PDB entry 6RD4 | electron microscopy, 2.90 A resolution | chains U and X of the 31 polymer chains in the assembly

== Chain U ==
Protein: ATP synthase subunit alpha
Organism: Polytomella sp. Pringsheim 198.80
UniProtKB: A0ZW40 (A0ZW40_9CHLO); residue numbers follow UniProt; this construct covers 1-562
Chain sequence (562 residues; each row starts with the number of its first residue):
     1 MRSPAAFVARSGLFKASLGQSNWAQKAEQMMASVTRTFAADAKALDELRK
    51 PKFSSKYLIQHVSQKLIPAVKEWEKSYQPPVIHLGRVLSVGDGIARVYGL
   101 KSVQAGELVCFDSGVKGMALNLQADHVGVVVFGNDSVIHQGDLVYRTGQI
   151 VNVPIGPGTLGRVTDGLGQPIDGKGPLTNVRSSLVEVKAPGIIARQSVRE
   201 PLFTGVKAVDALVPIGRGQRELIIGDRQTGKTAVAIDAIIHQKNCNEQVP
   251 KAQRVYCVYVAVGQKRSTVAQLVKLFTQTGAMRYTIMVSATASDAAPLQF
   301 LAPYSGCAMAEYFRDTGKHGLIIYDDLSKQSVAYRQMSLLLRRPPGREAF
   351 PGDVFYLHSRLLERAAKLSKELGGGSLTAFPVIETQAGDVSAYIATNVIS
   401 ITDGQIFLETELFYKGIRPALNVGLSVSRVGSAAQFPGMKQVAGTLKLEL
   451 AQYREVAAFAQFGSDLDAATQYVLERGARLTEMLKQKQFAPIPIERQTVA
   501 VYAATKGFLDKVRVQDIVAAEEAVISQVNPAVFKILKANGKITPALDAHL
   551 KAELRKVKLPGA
Disordered / not traced: 1-39
Construct notes: conflict Arg266 (Lys in A0ZW40)
Ion coordination: Mg2+: Thr232 (together with ATP)
Ligand contacts: ATP (adenosine-5'-triphosphate): Asp226, Arg227, Gln228, Thr229, Gly230, Lys231, Thr232, Ala233, Glu384, Phe413, Arg418, Pro419, Gln486, Lys487, Gln488
From the paper describing this entry:
  - binding site for the ligand ADP: Arg429

== Chain X ==
Protein: ATP synthase subunit beta
Organism: Polytomella sp. Pringsheim 198.80
Notes: EC 7.1.2.2
UniProtKB: A0ZW41 (A0ZW41_9CHLO); numbering as in UniProt (aligned over 1-574)
Chain sequence (574 residues; numbered 1 to 574; the number before each row is that of its first residue):
     1 MALRYAAGLAKNVVQRQGASLNIARAFAAEPAPAIDAGYVSQVIGPVVDV
    51 RFDGELPSILSSLEVEGHSVRLVLEVAQHMGDNTVRCIAMDSTDGLVRGQ
   101 KVVDTGSPIKVPVGRGTLGRIMNVIGEPVDEQGPIDAADIWSIHREAPEF
   151 TEQSTEQEILVTGIKVVDLLAPYQRGGKIGLFGGAGVGKTVLIMELINNV
   201 AKAHGGFSVFAGVGERTREGNDLYREMIESGVIKLGAERGNSKCTLVYGQ
   251 MNEPPGARARVALTGLTVAEYFRDIEGQDVLLFVDNIFRFTQANSEVSAL
   301 LGRIPSAVGYQPTLATDLGGLQERITTTTKGSITSVQAVYVPADDLTDPA
   351 PATTFAHLDATTVLSRSIAELGIYPAVDPLDSTSRMLNPNVIGAEHYNVA
   401 RGVQKVLQDYKNLQDIIAILGMDELSEEDKLTVARARKIQRFLSQPFQVA
   451 EVFTGTPGKYVDLADTISGFQGVLTGKYDDLPEMAFYMVGDIKEVKEKAD
   501 KMAKDIASRKEADNKKVSEELKDIPSLDKLVSEIKEVVIEEDDGLEEDFK
   551 AEALSSETVVLNEEGKSVPLPKKN
Disordered / not traced: 1-32
Construct notes: conflict Ala350 (Gly in A0ZW41), Leu387 (Arg in A0ZW41)
Ion coordination: Mg2+: Thr190, Glu215 (together with ADP)
Ligand contacts:
  - ADP (adenosine-5'-diphosphate): Ala185, Gly186, Val187, Gly188, Lys189, Thr190, Val191, Glu215, Arg216, Glu219, Tyr374, Pro375, Phe447, Ala450, Phe453, Thr454
  - ATP (adenosine-5'-triphosphate): Ser384, Arg385, Leu387, Asn388, Tyr397, Arg401

== How chain U and chain X interact ==
Residue-residue contacts - 169 pairs, chain U then chain X:
  Val81(U) - Glu563(X)
  Ile82(U) - Glu563(X)  hydrogen bond (backbone-side chain)
  His83(U) - Glu563(X)  hydrogen bond (backbone-side chain)
  Leu84(U) - Leu561(X)
  Leu84(U) - Asn562(X)
  Leu84(U) - Glu563(X)  hydrogen bond (backbone-side chain)
  Gly99(U) - Arg98(X)  hydrogen bond (backbone-side chain)
  Leu100(U) - Arg98(X)  hydrogen bond (backbone-side chain)
  Ser102(U) - Val97(X)
  Val103(U) - Leu96(X)
  Val103(U) - Val97(X)
  Gln104(U) - Gly95(X)
  Gln104(U) - Leu96(X)
  Ala105(U) - Val43(X)  hydrophobic
  Ala105(U) - Thr93(X)
  Ala105(U) - Asp94(X)
  Ala105(U) - Gly95(X)  hydrogen bond (backbone-backbone)
  Ala105(U) - Leu96(X)  hydrogen bond (backbone-backbone)
  Gly106(U) - Asp94(X)
  Cys110(U) - Thr558(X)
  Cys110(U) - Val560(X)  hydrophobic
  Cys110(U) - Leu570(X)  hydrophobic
  Phe111(U) - Leu570(X)
  Asp112(U) - Lys573(X)
  Asp112(U) - Asn574(X)
  Ser113(U) - Asn574(X)  hydrogen bond
  Lys116(U) - Thr558(X)
  Asn121(U) - Val43(X)
  Asn121(U) - Ile44(X)
  Leu122(U) - Gln42(X)
  Leu122(U) - Val43(X)  hydrogen bond (backbone-backbone)
  Leu122(U) - Leu96(X)
  Leu122(U) - Arg98(X)
  Gln123(U) - Gln42(X)
  Gln123(U) - Ile44(X)
  Gln123(U) - Arg98(X)  hydrogen bond (backbone-side chain)
  Ala124(U) - Gln42(X)  hydrogen bond (backbone-side chain)
  His126(U) - Arg98(X)
  Val127(U) - Arg98(X)
  Val137(U) - Asn574(X)
  Asp142(U) - Asn574(X)
  Tyr145(U) - Val560(X)  hydrophobic
  Tyr145(U) - Leu561(X)
  Tyr145(U) - Leu570(X)  hydrophobic
  Tyr145(U) - Pro571(X)
  Arg146(U) - Val560(X)
  Arg146(U) - Leu561(X)  hydrogen bond (backbone-backbone)
  Gly148(U) - Leu561(X)
  Ile150(U) - Asp94(X)
  Ile150(U) - Gly95(X)
  Ile155(U) - Phe549(X)
  Gly156(U) - Phe549(X)
  Pro157(U) - Leu545(X)
  Pro157(U) - Glu546(X)
  Pro157(U) - Phe549(X)
  Leu160(U) - Leu545(X)  hydrophobic
  Asn179(U) - Glu546(X)
  Asn179(U) - Phe549(X)
  Asn179(U) - Ala551(X)
  Val180(U) - Phe549(X)
  Val180(U) - Ala551(X)
  Val180(U) - Glu552(X)  hydrogen bond (backbone-backbone)
  Val180(U) - Leu554(X)  hydrophobic
  Arg181(U) - Phe549(X)
  Arg181(U) - Lys550(X)
  Arg181(U) - Glu552(X)
  Ser182(U) - Glu552(X)  hydrogen bond (backbone-side chain)
  Ser182(U) - Leu554(X)
  Lys188(U) - Asp91(X)
  Lys188(U) - Glu253(X)  salt bridge
  Ala189(U) - Asn252(X)
  Pro190(U) - Thr217(X)
  Gly191(U) - Thr217(X)
  Ile192(U) - Thr217(X)
  Ile192(U) - Gly220(X)
  Ile192(U) - Asn221(X)
  Ile192(U) - Tyr248(X)  hydrophobic
  Ile193(U) - Val129(X)
  Ile193(U) - Asp130(X)
  Ile193(U) - Glu131(X)
  Ile193(U) - Tyr224(X)  hydrophobic
  Ile193(U) - Arg225(X)
  Arg195(U) - Thr217(X)
  Arg195(U) - Asn221(X)
  Gln196(U) - Asn221(X)
  Glu247(U) - Ile539(X)
  Gln248(U) - Ile539(X)
  Val249(U) - Ile539(X)
  Pro250(U) - Val538(X)
  Lys251(U) - Glu540(X)
  Lys251(U) - Asp542(X)
  Lys251(U) - Asp543(X)
  Lys251(U) - Gly544(X)
  Arg254(U) - Ile539(X)
  Arg254(U) - Glu541(X)
  Arg254(U) - Asp543(X)  salt bridge
  Tyr256(U) - Asp543(X)  hydrogen bond (side chain-backbone)
  Tyr256(U) - Leu545(X)
  Tyr284(U) - Asp543(X)
  Tyr312(U) - Leu545(X)  hydrogen bond (side chain-backbone)
  Tyr312(U) - Phe549(X)
  Phe313(U) - Leu545(X)  hydrophobic
  Lys318(U) - Gly544(X)
  Lys318(U) - Leu545(X)
  Pro344(U) - Ala299(X)
  Pro344(U) - Pro305(X)  hydrophobic
  Pro345(U) - Val308(X)
  Pro345(U) - Gly309(X)
  Gly346(U) - Val308(X)
  Arg347(U) - Pro342(X)
  Arg347(U) - Ala343(X)
  Arg347(U) - Asp345(X)  salt bridge
  Arg347(U) - Asp348(X)  salt bridge
  Gly352(U) - Glu296(X)
  Asp353(U) - Glu296(X)
  Phe355(U) - Met251(X)  hydrophobic
  Phe355(U) - Arg289(X)
  Phe355(U) - Gln292(X)
  Tyr356(U) - Asn252(X)
  Tyr356(U) - Glu253(X)
  Tyr356(U) - Pro254(X)
  Tyr356(U) - Pro255(X)
  Tyr356(U) - Arg258(X)
  Tyr356(U) - Glu296(X)
  Ser359(U) - Met251(X)  hydrogen bond (side chain-backbone)
  Arg360(U) - Met251(X)
  Glu363(U) - Arg216(X)
  Glu363(U) - Thr217(X)  hydrogen bond
  Glu363(U) - Met251(X)
  Glu363(U) - Asn252(X)
  Ser391(U) - Ala343(X)
  Ser391(U) - Asp344(X)
  Thr396(U) - Ala185(X)
  Thr396(U) - Tyr340(X)  hydrogen bond (backbone-side chain)
  Ile399(U) - Ala185(X)
  Ile399(U) - Arg216(X)  hydrogen bond (backbone-side chain)
  Ser400(U) - Ala185(X)
  Ser400(U) - Arg216(X)  hydrogen bond (backbone-side chain)
  Ser400(U) - Met251(X)
  Ser400(U) - Arg289(X)
  Ser400(U) - Tyr340(X)
  Ile401(U) - Arg216(X)  hydrogen bond (backbone-side chain)
  Ile401(U) - Met251(X)  hydrophobic
  Thr402(U) - Arg216(X)  hydrogen bond (backbone-side chain)
  Asp403(U) - Arg216(X)  salt bridge
  Asp403(U) - Arg218(X)  salt bridge
  Arg429(U) - Phe453(X)
  Val430(U) - Arg218(X)
  Ser432(U) - Phe453(X)
  Glu455(U) - Met484(X)
  Asn529(U) - Leu527(X)
  Ala531(U) - Leu527(X)  hydrophobic
  Ala531(U) - Val531(X)  hydrophobic
  Lys534(U) - Ile534(X)
  Ile535(U) - Leu527(X)
  Ile535(U) - Leu530(X)
  Ile535(U) - Val531(X)  hydrophobic
  Ala538(U) - Ile534(X)  hydrophobic
  Pro544(U) - Ile524(X)
  Ala545(U) - Ile524(X)
  Ala545(U) - Pro525(X)
  Ala548(U) - Ser518(X)
  Ala548(U) - Glu520(X)
  Ala548(U) - Ile524(X)  hydrophobic
  His549(U) - Ile524(X)
  His549(U) - Pro525(X)  hydrogen bond (side chain-backbone)
  His549(U) - Ser526(X)
  His549(U) - Leu527(X)  hydrogen bond (side chain-backbone)
  Ala552(U) - Glu520(X)
Also at the interface, not in a pair above, chain U (106 interface residues in all): Pro80, Lys101, Gly114, Leu120, His139, Thr147, Pro154, Glu186, Ser197, Arg220, Arg343, Val390, Ala392, Tyr393, Asn397, Leu425, Val532, Leu546, Glu553
Also at the interface, not in a pair above, chain X (83 interface residues in all): Ser41, Ile121, Glu215, Leu300, Arg366, Glu370, Asp528, Val559

== Overview ==
106 residues of chain U face 83 of chain X across their interface, with 25 hydrogen bonds and 6 salt bridges.
Polar contacts include Lys188(U)-Glu253(X), Arg254(U)-Asp543(X) and Arg347(U)-Asp345(X). ADP is bound between
chain U and chain X. Chain U binds ATP. From the paper: a binding site for the ligand ADP at Arg429(U).
Here chain U is ATP synthase subunit alpha and chain X is ATP synthase subunit beta, both from Polytomella sp.
Pringsheim 198.80. Entry 6RD4 (CryoEM structure of Polytomella F-ATP synthase, Full dimer, composite map) was
determined by electron microscopy, deposited together with 6RD5, 6RD6, 6RD7, 6RD8, 6RD9, 6RDA and 46 further
entries.
